PDB entry 4EM7 | X-ray diffraction, 1.90 A resolution | chain A

[Chain A]
Name: DNA topoisomerase IV, B subunit
Organism: Streptococcus pneumoniae GA47373
Notes: EC 5.99.1.-; fragment: ATPase domain
UniProt: G6TGY9 (G6TGY9_STRPN); residue numbers follow UniProt; this construct covers 1-226
Amino-acid sequence (226 residues; row label = number of the first residue in the row):
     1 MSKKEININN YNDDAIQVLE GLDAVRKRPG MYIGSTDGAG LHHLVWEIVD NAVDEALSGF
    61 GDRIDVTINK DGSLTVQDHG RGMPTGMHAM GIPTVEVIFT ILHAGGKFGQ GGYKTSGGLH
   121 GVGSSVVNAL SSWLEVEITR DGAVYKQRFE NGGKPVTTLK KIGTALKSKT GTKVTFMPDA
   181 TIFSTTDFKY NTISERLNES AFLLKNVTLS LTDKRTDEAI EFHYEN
Unresolved in the structure: 1-16, 105-121
Residues lining bound ligands: 0RA (3-[3-(1H-pyrrolo[2,3-b]pyridin-5-yl)phenyl]propanoic acid): Asn-51, Ala-52, Glu-55, Asp-78, Arg-81, Gly-82, Met-83, Pro-84, Arg-140, Thr-172

[In short]
Bound to chain A: compound 0RA.
Chain A is DNA topoisomerase IV, B subunit (Streptococcus pneumoniae GA47373); the structure, Crystal
structure of a topoisomerase ATP inhibitor, was determined by X-ray diffraction, deposited together with 4EMV.
